Entry 3QNS (X-ray diffraction, 1.40 A resolution); this record covers chain A.

Chain A:
Protein: DyP Peroxidase
From: Rhodococcus jostii RHA1
Reference sequence: Q0SE24 (Q0SE24_RHOSR); residues 1-350 here = UniProt positions 1-350
Sequence (353 residues; numbered -2 to 350; the number before each row is that of its first residue; numbers below 1 keep their minus sign (Gly-2 is residue -2)):
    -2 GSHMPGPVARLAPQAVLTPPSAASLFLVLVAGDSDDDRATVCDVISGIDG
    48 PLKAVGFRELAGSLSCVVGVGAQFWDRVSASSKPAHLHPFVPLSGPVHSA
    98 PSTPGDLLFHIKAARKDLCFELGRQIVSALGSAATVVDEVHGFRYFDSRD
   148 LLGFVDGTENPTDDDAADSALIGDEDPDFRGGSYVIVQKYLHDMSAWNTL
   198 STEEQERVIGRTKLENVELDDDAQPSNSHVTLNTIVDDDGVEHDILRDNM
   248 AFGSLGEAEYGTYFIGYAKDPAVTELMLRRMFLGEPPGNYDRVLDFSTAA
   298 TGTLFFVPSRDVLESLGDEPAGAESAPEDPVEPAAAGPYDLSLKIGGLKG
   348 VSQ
Disordered / not traced: -2 to 4, 316-350
Sequence notes: expression tag (-2 to 0)
Bound ions: heme Fe near His226 (its only coordinating residue here)
Ligand contacts: heme (HEM): Asp147, Leu149, Phe151, Val152, Asp153, Gly154, Thr155, Glu156, Gln185, Tyr187, His189, Ile206, Arg208, Asn213, His226, Val227, Asn230, Thr231, Glu239, Ile242, Arg244, Asn246, Thr259, Phe261, Thr271, Met274, Leu275, Met278, Val290, Ser294

In short:
Chain A binds heme.
Chain A is DyP Peroxidase (Rhodococcus jostii RHA1); the structure, DyPB from Rhodococcus jostii RHA1, crystal
form 2, was determined by X-ray diffraction (same publication as 3QNR).
